5S5R - chains B and F of the 6 polymer chains in the assembly; structure by X-ray diffraction, 2.30 A resolution.

Chain B:
Name: Tubulin beta-2B chain
Organism: Bos taurus
UniProtKB: Q6B856 (TBB2B_BOVIN); the author numbering skips numbers that UniProt does not, so the offset changes along the chain: 1-42 = UniProt 1-42; 45-360 = UniProt 43-358; 369-455 = UniProt 359-445
Amino-acid sequence (445 residues; each row starts with the number of its first residue; note: 10 numbers in that range are skipped by the numbering (no residue carries them; nothing is unmodelled there)):
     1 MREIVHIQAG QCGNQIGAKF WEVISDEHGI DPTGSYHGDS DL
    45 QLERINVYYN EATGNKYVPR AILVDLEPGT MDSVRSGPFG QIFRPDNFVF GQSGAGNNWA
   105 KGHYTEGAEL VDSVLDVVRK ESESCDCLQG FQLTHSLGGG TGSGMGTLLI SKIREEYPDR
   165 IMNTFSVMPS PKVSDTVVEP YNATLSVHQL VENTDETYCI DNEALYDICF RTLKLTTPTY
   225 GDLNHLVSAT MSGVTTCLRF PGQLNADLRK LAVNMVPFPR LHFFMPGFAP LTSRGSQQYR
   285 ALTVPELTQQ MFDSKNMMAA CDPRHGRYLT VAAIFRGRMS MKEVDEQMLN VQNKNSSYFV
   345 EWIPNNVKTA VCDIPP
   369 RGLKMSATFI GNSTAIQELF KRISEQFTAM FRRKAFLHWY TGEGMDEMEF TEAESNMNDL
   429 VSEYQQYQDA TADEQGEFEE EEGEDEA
Disordered / not traced: 279-280, 438-455
Curated features (UniProtKB/Swiss-Prot):
  - motif: Met1 to Ile4 (MREI motif)
  - binding site (GTP): Gln11, Glu71, Ser140, Gly144, Thr145, Gly146, Asn206, Asn228
  - binding site (Mg(2+)): Glu71
  - modified residue: Ser40 (Phosphoserine), Thr57 (Phosphothreonine), Lys60 (N6-acetyllysine), Ser174 (Phosphoserine), Thr287 (Phosphothreonine), Thr292 (Phosphothreonine), Arg320 (Omega-N-methylarginine), Glu448 (5-glutamyl polyglutamate)
  - cross-link (Glycyl lysine isopeptide (Lys-Gly)): Lys60 (interchain with G-Cter in ubiquitin), Lys326 (interchain with G-Cter in ubiquitin)
Ion coordination: Mg2+: Gln11 (together with GDP); Ca2+: Glu113 (shared with 1 residue of chain C)
Ligand contacts:
  - GDP (guanosine-5'-diphosphate): Gly10, Gln11, Cys12, Gln15, Ile16, Ala99, Asn101, Ser140, Gly142, Gly143, Gly144, Thr145, Gly146, Ser147, Val171, Pro173, Val177, Asp179, Glu183, Asn206, Leu209, Tyr224, Leu227, Asn228
  - N-(4-methyl-2-oxidanyl-phenyl)propanamide (GVV): Ala99, Gly100, Asn101, Asn102, Lys105, Val182, Trp407, Tyr408

Chain F:
Name: Tubulin-Tyrosine Ligase
Organism: Gallus gallus
UniProtKB: E1BQ43 (E1BQ43_CHICK); numbering as in UniProt (aligned over 1-378)
Amino-acid sequence (384 residues; numbered 1 to 384; the number before each row is that of its first residue):
     1 MYTFVVRDEN SSVYAEVSRL LLATGQWKRL RKDNPRFNLM LGERNRLPFG RLGHEPGLVQ
    61 LVNYYRGADK LCRKASLVKL IKTSPELSES CTWFPESYVI YPTNLKTPVA PAQNGIRHLI
   121 NNTRTDEREV FLAAYNRRRE GREGNVWIAK SSAGAKGEGI LISSEASELL DFIDEQGQVH
   181 VIQKYLEKPL LLEPGHRKFD IRSWVLVDHL YNIYLYREGV LRTSSEPYNS ANFQDKTCHL
   241 TNHCIQKEYS KNYGRYEEGN EMFFEEFNQY LMDALNTTLE NSILLQIKHI IRSCLMCIEP
   301 AISTKHLHYQ SFQLFGFDFM VDEELKVWLI EVNGAPACAQ KLYAELCQGI VDVAISSVFP
   361 LADTGQKTSQ PTSIFIKLHH HHHH
Disordered / not traced: 106-124, 156-158, 363-370, 383-384
Sequence notes: expression tag (379-384)
Ion coordination: Mg2+: Glu331 (together with AMP-PCP)
Ligand contacts: AMP-PCP (ACP; phosphomethylphosphonic acid adenylate ester): Lys74, Pro95, Ile148, Lys150, Ala155, Gln183, Lys184, Tyr185, Leu186, Lys198, Asp200, Arg202, Arg222, His239, Leu240, Thr241, Asn242, Asp318, Met320, Ile330, Glu331, Asn333

Interface between chain B and chain F:
Residue-residue contacts (12; chain B residue first):
  Arg311(B) - Arg31(F)
  Leu333(B) - Pro56(F)
  Leu333(B) - Gly57(F)
  Gln336(B) - Arg36(F)  hydrogen bond
  Asn337(B) - Thr3(F)
  Asn337(B) - Arg36(F)  hydrogen bond
  Asn337(B) - Leu58(F)
  Lys338(B) - Met1(F)
  Ser340(B) - Leu30(F)
  Ser340(B) - Asn34(F)  hydrogen bond
  Glu345(B) - Arg31(F)  salt bridge
  Asn349(B) - Glu55(F)
Also at the interface, not in a pair above, chain B (9 interface residues in all): Ser341

Overview:
The interface between chain B and chain F involves 9 residues on one side and 10 on the other; the contacts
include 3 hydrogen bonds and 1 salt bridge. Polar contacts include Glu345(B)-Arg31(F), Gln336(B)-Arg36(F) and
Asn337(B)-Arg36(F). Bound to chain B: GDP and N-(4-methyl-2-oxidanyl-phenyl)propanamide.
Chain B is Tubulin beta-2B chain (Bos taurus) and chain F is Tubulin-Tyrosine Ligase (Gallus gallus); the
structure, Tubulin-Z33452106-complex, was determined by X-ray diffraction (same publication as 5S4L, 5S4M,
5S4N, 5S4O, 5S4P, 5S4Q and 52 further entries).
